PDB entry 2OX8 | X-ray diffraction, 2.50 A resolution | chain A

== Chain A ==
Protein: Scavenger receptor with C-type lectin type I
Organism: Homo sapiens
Notes: fragment: CRD domain
UniProt: Q9BYH7 (Q9BYH7_HUMAN); residue numbers follow UniProt; this construct covers 603-742
Sequence (140 residues; numbered 603 to 742; the number before each row is that of its first residue):
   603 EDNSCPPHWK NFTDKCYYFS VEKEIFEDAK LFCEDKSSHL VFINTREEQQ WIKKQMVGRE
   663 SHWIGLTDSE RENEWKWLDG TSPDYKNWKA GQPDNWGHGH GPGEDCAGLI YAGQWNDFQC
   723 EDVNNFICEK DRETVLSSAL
Unresolved in the structure: 603-605, 735-742
Cystine bridges: Cys607-Cys618, Cys635-Cys730, Cys708-Cys722
Bound ions: Zn2+ site 1: His610, His641 (together with chloride ion); Zn2+ site 2: Asp616, Asp733 (shared with 1 residue of chain B); Zn2+ site 3: Phe644, Glu650, Glu731 (together with chloride ion); Zn2+ site 4: Glu662, His664; Zn2+ site 5: Asp670, Glu674, His702, Asp707; Zn2+ site 6: Asp696 (shared with 1 residue of chain D); Zn2+ site 7: His700 (shared with 2 residues of chain B)
Reported in the primary citation:
  - Zn2+ coordination: His610, His641, Glu662, His664, Asp696, His700, His702
  - conformationally variable residues (loop rearrangement): Asp696 to Asp707

== Overview ==
The Zn2+ site 1 is built by His610 and His641. The Zn2+ site 3 is built by Phe644, Glu650 and Glu731. The
paper reports Zn2+ coordination by His610, His641 and Glu662 among others; conformational variability at
Asp696.
Chain A is Scavenger receptor with C-type lectin type I (Homo sapiens); the structure, Human Scavenger
Receptor C-type Lectin carbohydrate-recognition domain, was determined by X-ray diffraction (same publication
as 2OX9).
